7UAP - chains A and H of the 9 polymer chains in the assembly; structure by electron microscopy, 2.80 A resolution.

# Chain A
Molecule: Spike glycoprotein
From: Severe acute respiratory syndrome coronavirus 2
UniProtKB: P0DTC2 (SPIKE_SARS2); numbering as in UniProt; present here: 1-676, 680-1213
Sequence (1256 residues; numbered 1 to 1259; 3 numbers in that range are skipped by the numbering (no residue carries them; nothing is unmodelled there); the number before each row is that of its first residue):
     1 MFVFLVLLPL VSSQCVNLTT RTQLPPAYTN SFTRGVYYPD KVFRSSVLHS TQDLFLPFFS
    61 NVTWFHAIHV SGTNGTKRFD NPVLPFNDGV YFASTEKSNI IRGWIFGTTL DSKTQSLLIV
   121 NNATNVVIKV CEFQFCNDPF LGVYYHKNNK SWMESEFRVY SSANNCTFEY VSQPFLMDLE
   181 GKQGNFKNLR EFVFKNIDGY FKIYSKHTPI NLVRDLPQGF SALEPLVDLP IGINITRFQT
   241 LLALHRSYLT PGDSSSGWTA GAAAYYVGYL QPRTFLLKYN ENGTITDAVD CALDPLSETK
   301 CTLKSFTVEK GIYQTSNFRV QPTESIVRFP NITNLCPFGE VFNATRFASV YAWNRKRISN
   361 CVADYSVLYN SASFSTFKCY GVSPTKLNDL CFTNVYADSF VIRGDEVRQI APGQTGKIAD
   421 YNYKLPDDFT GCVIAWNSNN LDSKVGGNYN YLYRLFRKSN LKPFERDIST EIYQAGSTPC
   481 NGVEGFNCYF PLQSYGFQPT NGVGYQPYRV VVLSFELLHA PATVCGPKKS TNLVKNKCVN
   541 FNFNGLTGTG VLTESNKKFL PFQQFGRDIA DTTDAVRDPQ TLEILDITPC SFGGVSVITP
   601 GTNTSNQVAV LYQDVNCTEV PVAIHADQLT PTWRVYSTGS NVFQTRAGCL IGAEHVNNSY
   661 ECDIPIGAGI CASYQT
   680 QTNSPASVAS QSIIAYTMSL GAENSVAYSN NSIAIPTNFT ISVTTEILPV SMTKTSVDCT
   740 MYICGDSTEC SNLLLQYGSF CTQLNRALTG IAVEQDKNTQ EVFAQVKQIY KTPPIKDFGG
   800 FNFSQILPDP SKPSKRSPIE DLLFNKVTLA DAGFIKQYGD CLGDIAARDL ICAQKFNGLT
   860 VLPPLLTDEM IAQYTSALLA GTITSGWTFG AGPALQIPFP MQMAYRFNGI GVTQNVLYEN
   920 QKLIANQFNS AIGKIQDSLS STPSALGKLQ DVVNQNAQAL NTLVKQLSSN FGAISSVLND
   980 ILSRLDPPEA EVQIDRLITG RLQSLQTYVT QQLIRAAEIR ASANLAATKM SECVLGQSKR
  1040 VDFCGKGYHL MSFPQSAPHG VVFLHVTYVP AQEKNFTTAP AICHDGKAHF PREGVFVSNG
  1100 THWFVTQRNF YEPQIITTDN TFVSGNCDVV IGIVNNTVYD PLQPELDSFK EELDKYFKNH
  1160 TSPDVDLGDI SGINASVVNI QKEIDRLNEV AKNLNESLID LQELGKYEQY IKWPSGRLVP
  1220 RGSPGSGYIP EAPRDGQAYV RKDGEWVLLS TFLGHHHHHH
Disordered / not traced: 1-13, 71-76, 249-255, 680-688, 830-855, 1146-1259
Differences from the reference sequence: conflict Pro817 (Phe in P0DTC2), Pro892 (Ala in P0DTC2), Pro899 (Ala in P0DTC2), Pro942 (Ala in P0DTC2), Pro986 (Lys in P0DTC2), Pro987 (Val in P0DTC2); expression tag (1214-1259)
UniProt features mapped onto this chain:
  - region: Asn280 to Cys301 (Putative superantigen), Arg403 to Asp405 (Integrin-binding motif), Asn448 to Phe456 (Immunodominant HLA epitope recognized by the CD8+), Ser816 to Tyr837 (Fusion peptide 1), Lys835 to Phe855 (Fusion peptide 2), Asp1163 to Glu1202 (Heptad repeat 2)
  - site: Arg815, Ser816 (Cleavage)
  - glycosylation: Asn17 (N-linked (GlcNAc...) (complex) asparagine), Asn61 (N-linked (GlcNAc...) (hybrid) asparagine), Asn74 (N-linked (GlcNAc...) (complex) asparagine), Asn122 (N-linked (GlcNAc...) (hybrid) asparagine), Asn149 (N-linked (GlcNAc...) (complex) asparagine), Asn165 (N-linked (GlcNAc...) (complex) asparagine), Asn234 (N-linked (GlcNAc...) (high mannose) asparagine), Asn282 (N-linked (GlcNAc...) (complex) asparagine), Thr323 (O-linked (GalNAc) threonine), Ser325 (O-linked (HexNAc...) serine), Asn331 (N-linked (GlcNAc...) (complex) asparagine), Asn343 (N-linked (GlcNAc...) (complex) asparagine), Asn603 (N-linked (GlcNAc...) (hybrid) asparagine), Asn616 (N-linked (GlcNAc...) (complex) asparagine), Asn657 (N-linked (GlcNAc...) (complex) asparagine), Thr676 (O-linked (GlcNAc...) threonine), Asn709 (N-linked (GlcNAc...) (high mannose) asparagine), Asn717 (N-linked (GlcNAc...) (hybrid) asparagine), Asn801 (N-linked (GlcNAc...) (hybrid) asparagine), Asn1074 (N-linked (GlcNAc...) (hybrid) asparagine) and 5 more in UniProt
  - natural variant: Leu5 (L5F: In strain: Iota/B.1.526), Ser13 (S13I: In strain: Epsilon/B.1.427/B.1.429), Leu18 (L18F: In strain: Beta/B.1.351, Gamma/P.1 and 1 more), Thr19 (T19I: In strain: Omicron/BQ.1.1, Omicron/XBB.1.5 and 1 more; T19R: In strain: Delta/B.1.617.2, Omicron/BA.2 and 4 more), Thr20 (T20N: In strain: Gamma/P.1), Leu24 to Ala27 (sequence variant, change not given here; In strain: Omicron/BA.2, Omicron/BA.2.12.1 and 6 more), Pro26 (P26S: In strain: Gamma/P.1), Gln52 (Q52H: In strain: Omicron/EG.5.1), Ala67 (A67V: In strain: Eta/B.1.525, Omicron/BA.1), His69 to Val70 (deletion: In strain: Alpha/B.1.1.7, Eta/B.1.525 and 5 more), Gly75 (G75V: In strain: Lambda/C.37), Thr76 (T76I: In strain: Lambda/C.37), 79 further natural variant entries in UniProt
  - mutagenesis: His69 to Val70 (Increased incorporation of cleaved spike into virions), Asn121 (N121Q: Partial loss of biliverdin affinity), Arg190 (R190K: Partial loss of biliverdin affinity), Asn234 (N234Q: Increased resistance to neutralizing antibodies), Asn331 (N331Q: Reduced viral infectivity), Asn343 (N343Q: Reduced viral infectivity), Leu452 (L452R: Increased resistance to neutralizing antibodies. Decreases HLA binding to NF9 epitope. Increased binding affinity to human ACE2), Tyr453 (Y453F: Decreased HLA binding to NF9 epitope. Increased binding affinity to human ACE2), Ala475 (A475V: Increased resistance to neutralizing antibodies), Val483 (V483A: Increased resistance to neutralizing antibodies), Glu484 (E484D: Increased replication in human TMEM106B overexpressing cells), Phe490 (F490L: Increased resistance to neutralizing antibodies and human covalescent sera neutralization), 6 further mutagenesis entries in UniProt
Disulfides: Cys15-Cys136, Cys131-Cys166, Cys291-Cys301, Cys336-Cys361, Cys379-Cys432, Cys391-Cys525, Cys480-Cys488, Cys538-Cys590, Cys617-Cys649, Cys662-Cys671, Cys738-Cys760, Cys743-Cys749, Cys1032-Cys1043, Cys1082-Cys1126
Covalent attachments: N-acetylglucosamine (NAG) linked to Asn61, Asn122, Asn149, Asn165, Asn234, Asn282, Asn331, Asn343, Asn616, Asn709, Asn717, Asn801, Asn1074, Asn1098, Asn1134
What the authors report for this chain:
  - post-translational modification sites: Asn122, Asn149

# Chain H
Molecule: C1520 Fab Heavy Chain
From: Homo sapiens
Notes: antibody fragment or engineered binder
Sequence (233 residues; row label = number of the first residue in the row; a row labelled like 82A-82C holds insertion residues (82A, then the next letters in order)):
     1 EVQLVESGGG LVQPGGSLRL ACVASGFTFS IYEMNWVRQA PGKGLEWVSY IT
   52A T
    53 SGHARYNADS VKGRFTISRD NSKNSFYLQM
82A-82C NSL
    83 RAEDTAIYYC ARPQYHYYDT STYHSYGFDI WGQGTMVTVS SASTKGPSVF PLAPSSKSTS
   143 GGTAALGCLV KDYFPEPVTV SWNSGALTSG VHTFPAVLQS SGLYSLSSVV TVPSSSLGTQ
   203 TYICNVNHKP SNTKVDKRVE PKSCDKT
Disordered / not traced: 123-229
Disulfides: Cys22-Cys92

# Chain A / chain H interface
Pairs across the interface (34; chain A residue first):
  Lys97(A) with Ser103(H); Tyr105(H), hydrogen bond (backbone-side chain)
  Ser98(A) with Asp101(H); Tyr105(H)
  Asn99(A) with Tyr99(H), hydrogen bond
  Arg102(A) with Tyr100(H), hydrogen bond
  Asn122(A) with Tyr99(H); Tyr100(H), hydrogen bond
  Ala123(A) with Ser30(H); Ile31(H), hydrophobic; Thr52A(H); Tyr99(H), hydrophobic
  Thr124(A) with Ser30(H); Thr52A(H); Ser53(H)
  Val143(A) with Tyr100(H), hydrophobic
  Asn149(A) with Gly26(H)
  Lys150(A) with Glu1(H); Val2(H); Gly26(H)
  Ser151(A) with Thr28(H)
  Trp152(A) with Thr28(H); Ile31(H), hydrophobic; His98(H); Tyr100(H), hydrophobic
  Glu154(A) with Tyr100(H), hydrogen bond
  Gln173(A) with Ser53(H), hydrogen bond (side chain-backbone); Gly54(H); His55(H), hydrogen bond
  Pro174(A) with Ser53(H)
  Asp178(A) with Tyr97(H); Tyr108(H), hydrogen bond
  Glu180(A) with Tyr108(H)
  Gly181(A) with Tyr108(H)
Other interface residues (no listed pair), chain A (20 interface residues in all): Asn121, His245
Other interface residues (no listed pair), chain H (22 interface residues in all): Tyr32, Asn73, Thr102, Thr104
The authors on this interface:
  - epitope / paratope residues, chain A: Lys97(A), Trp152(A), Asp178(A)

# Overview
20 residues of chain A and 22 residues of chain H are in contact; the contacts include 8 hydrogen bonds. Among
the polar pairs are Lys97(A)-Tyr105(H), Asn99(A)-Tyr99(H) and Arg102(A)-Tyr100(H). From UniProt: 19
mutagenesis sites on chain A. From the paper: epitope/paratope residues Lys97(A), Trp152(A) and Asp178(A);
modification sites Asn122(A) and Asn149(A).
Here chain A is Spike glycoprotein (Severe acute respiratory syndrome coronavirus 2) and chain H is C1520 Fab
Heavy Chain (Homo sapiens). Entry 7UAP (Structure of the SARS-CoV-2 S 6P trimer in complex with the
neutralizing antibody Fab fragment, C1520) was determined by electron microscopy (same publication as 7UAQ and
7UAR).
